PDB entry 8G27 | electron microscopy, 3.30 A resolution | chains D and C of the 3 polymer chains in the assembly

# Chain D (and C)
Name: Cellulose synthase
From: Populus tremula x Populus tremuloides
Notes: EC 2.4.1.12; chain C of this document is another copy of the same molecule, construct and numbering; everything in this record applies to it too
UniProt: Q6J8X0 (Q6J8X0_POPPZ); residue numbers follow UniProt; this construct covers 1-978
Sequence (991 residues; row label = number of the first residue in the row; numbers below 1 keep their minus sign (Met-12 is residue -12)):
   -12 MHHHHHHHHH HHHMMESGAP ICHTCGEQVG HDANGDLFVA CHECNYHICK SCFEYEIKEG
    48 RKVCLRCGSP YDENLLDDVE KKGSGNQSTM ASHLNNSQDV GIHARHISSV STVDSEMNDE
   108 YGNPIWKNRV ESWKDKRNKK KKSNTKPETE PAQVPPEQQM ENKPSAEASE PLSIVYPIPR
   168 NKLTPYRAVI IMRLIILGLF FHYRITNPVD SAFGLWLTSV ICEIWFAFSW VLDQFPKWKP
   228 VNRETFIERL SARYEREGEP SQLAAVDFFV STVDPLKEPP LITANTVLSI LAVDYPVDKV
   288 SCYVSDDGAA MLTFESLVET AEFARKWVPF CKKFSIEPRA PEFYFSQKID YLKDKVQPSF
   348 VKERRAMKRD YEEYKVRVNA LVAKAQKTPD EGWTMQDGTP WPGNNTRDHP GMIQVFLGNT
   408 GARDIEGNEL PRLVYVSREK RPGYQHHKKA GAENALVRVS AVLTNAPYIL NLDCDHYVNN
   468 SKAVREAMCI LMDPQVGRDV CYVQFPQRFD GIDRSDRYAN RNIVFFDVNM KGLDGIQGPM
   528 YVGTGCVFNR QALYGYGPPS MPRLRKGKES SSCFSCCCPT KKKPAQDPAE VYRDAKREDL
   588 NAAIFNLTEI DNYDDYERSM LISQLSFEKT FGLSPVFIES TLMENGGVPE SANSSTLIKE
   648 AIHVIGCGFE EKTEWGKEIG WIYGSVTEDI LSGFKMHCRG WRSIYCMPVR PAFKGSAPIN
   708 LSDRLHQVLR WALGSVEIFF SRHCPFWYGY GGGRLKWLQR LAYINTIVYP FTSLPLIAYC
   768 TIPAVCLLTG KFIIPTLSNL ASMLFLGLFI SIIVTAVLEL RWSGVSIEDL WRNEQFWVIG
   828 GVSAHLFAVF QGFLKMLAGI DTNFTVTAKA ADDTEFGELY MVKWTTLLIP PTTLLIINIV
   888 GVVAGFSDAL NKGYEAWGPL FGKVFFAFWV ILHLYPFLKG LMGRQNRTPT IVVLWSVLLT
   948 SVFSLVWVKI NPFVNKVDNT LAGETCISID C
Disordered / not traced: -12 to 156, 550-609, 844-868, 936-978 (chain C: -12 to 156, 550-609, 847-868, 956-978)
Sequence notes: expression tag (-12 to 0); conflict Arg124 (Lys in Q6J8X0), Ala370 (Pro in Q6J8X0), Pro622 (Ser in Q6J8X0), Thr947 (Ala in Q6J8X0)
Residues lining bound ligands: UDP (uridine-5'-diphosphate): Ser258, Thr259, Val260, Glu265, Asp294, Lys435, Lys436, Asp460, Cys461
What the authors report for this chain:
  - binding site for UDP: Arg717
  - mutagenesis - V853L, T854S: decreased catalytic activity
  - mutagenesis - R717A, F851I, T854A, K856R: abolished catalytic activity

# How chain D and chain C interact
Residue-residue contacts (14):
  Asp337(D) - Lys362(C)  salt bridge
  Tyr338(D) - Glu359(C)
  Leu339(D) - Val363(C)  hydrophobic
  Lys340(D) - Asn366(C)
  Val343(D) - Ala367(C)  hydrophobic
  Val343(D) - Ala370(C)  hydrophobic
  Gln344(D) - Val363(C)
  Arg352(D) - Arg356(C)
  Asn786(D) - Val955(C)
  Leu793(D) - Ser948(C)
  Ile814(D) - Arg934(C)
  Ile814(D) - Thr937(C)
  Glu815(D) - Arg934(C)
  Phe908(D) - Thr947(C)
Interface residues without a listed pair, chain D (17 interface residues in all): Lys342, Val348, Ser789, Trp818, Leu919
Interface residues without a listed pair, chain C (16 interface residues in all): Arg931, Pro936, Val940, Leu952

# Overview
17 residues of chain D face 16 of chain C across their interface, with 1 salt bridge. Its one salt-bridged
contact is Asp337(D)-Lys362(C). Bound to chain D: UDP. The paper reports a binding site for UDP at Arg717(D);
R717A, F851I and T854A of chain D, among others, abolish catalytic activity; 6 substitutions were tested in
all.
Both chains are Cellulose synthase (Populus tremula x Populus tremuloides). Entry 8G27 (Hybrid aspen cellulose
synthase-8 bound to UDP) was determined by electron microscopy together with 8G2J from the same study.
